Entry 7AG8 (electron microscopy, 2.68 A resolution); this record covers chains A and B.

[Chain A (and B)]
Name: Catalase-peroxidase
Organism: Mycobacterium tuberculosis
Notes: EC 1.11.1.21; chain B of this document is another copy of the same molecule, construct and numbering; everything in this record applies to it too
UniProtKB: A0A0D5ZBI4 (A0A0D5ZBI4_MYCTX); residue numbers follow UniProt; this construct covers 1-740
Amino-acid sequence (740 residues; row label = number of the first residue in the row):
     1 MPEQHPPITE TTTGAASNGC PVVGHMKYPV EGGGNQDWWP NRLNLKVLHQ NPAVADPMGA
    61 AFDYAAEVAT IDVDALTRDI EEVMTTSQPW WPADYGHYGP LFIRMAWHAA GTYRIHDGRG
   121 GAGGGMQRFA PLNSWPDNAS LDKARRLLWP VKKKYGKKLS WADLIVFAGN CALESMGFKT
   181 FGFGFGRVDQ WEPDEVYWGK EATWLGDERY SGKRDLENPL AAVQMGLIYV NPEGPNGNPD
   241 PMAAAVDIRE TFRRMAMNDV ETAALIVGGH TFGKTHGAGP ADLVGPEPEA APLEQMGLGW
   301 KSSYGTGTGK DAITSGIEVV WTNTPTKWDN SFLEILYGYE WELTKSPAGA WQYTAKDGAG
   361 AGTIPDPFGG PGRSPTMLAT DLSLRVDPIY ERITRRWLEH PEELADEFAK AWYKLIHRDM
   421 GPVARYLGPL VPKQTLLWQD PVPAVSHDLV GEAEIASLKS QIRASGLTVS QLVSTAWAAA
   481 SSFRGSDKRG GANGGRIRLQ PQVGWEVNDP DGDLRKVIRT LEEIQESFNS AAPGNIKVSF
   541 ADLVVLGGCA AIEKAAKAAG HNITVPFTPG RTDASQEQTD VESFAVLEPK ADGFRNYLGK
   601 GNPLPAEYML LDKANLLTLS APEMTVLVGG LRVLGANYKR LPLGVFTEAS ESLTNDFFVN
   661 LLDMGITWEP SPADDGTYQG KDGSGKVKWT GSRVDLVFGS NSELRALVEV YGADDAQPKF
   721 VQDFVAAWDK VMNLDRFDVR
Disordered / not traced: 1-23, 206-220 (chain B: 1-25)
Metal / ion sites: heme Fe near His-270 (its only coordinating residue here)
Ligand contacts: heme (HEM): Pro-100, Leu-101, Ile-103, Arg-104, Trp-107, Val-230, Pro-232, Ile-248, Phe-252, Leu-265, Ile-266, Gly-269, His-270, Phe-272, Gly-273, Lys-274, Thr-275, His-276, Thr-314, Ser-315, Ile-317, Trp-321, Leu-378, Thr-380, Phe-408, Trp-412
What the authors report for this chain:
  - heme coordination: His-270
  - contacts within the chain: Trp-107/Tyr-229, Tyr-229/Met-255
  - catalytic residues: Trp-107 (proposed by the authors, not directly observed)
  - conformationally variable residues (order/disorder transition): Gly-206 to Ala-221
  - binding site for heme: Arg-104, Trp-107, His-270, Ser-315, Trp-321

[Chain A / chain B interface]
Contacting residue pairs - 166 pairs, chain A then chain B:
  His-25(A) with Lys-200(B); Ala-202(B)
  Met-26(A) with Tyr-197(B); Gly-199(B); Lys-200(B); Glu-201(B); Ala-202(B), hydrophobic
  Lys-27(A) with Pro-40(B); Asn-41(B); Tyr-197(B)
  Tyr-28(A) with Tyr-197(B), hydrophobic; Pro-219(B); Pro-603(B); Leu-604(B), hydrophobic
  Pro-29(A) with Asn-44(B), hydrogen bond (backbone-side chain); Val-47(B); Glu-195(B); Val-196(B); Tyr-197(B)
  Val-30(A) with Asn-44(B), hydrogen bond (backbone-backbone); Leu-604(B), hydrophobic; Tyr-608(B); Leu-611(B), hydrophobic
  Glu-31(A) with Gln-36(B); Pro-40(B); Arg-42(B); Leu-604(B); Tyr-608(B)
  Gly-32(A) with Gln-36(B); Asn-44(B)
  Gly-34(A) with Glu-195(B)
  Asn-35(A) with Ala-130(B); Pro-131(B); Pro-193(B); Glu-195(B), hydrogen bond
  Gln-36(A) with Gly-32(B)
  Trp-38(A) with Glu-201(B); Ala-202(B); Trp-204(B), hydrophobic; Met-225(B), hydrophobic
  Trp-39(A) with Pro-131(B); Ser-134(B); Trp-204(B), hydrophobic; Glu-287(B), hydrogen bond; Glu-289(B)
  Pro-40(A) with Gly-32(B)
  Asn-41(A) with Tyr-28(B)
  Arg-42(A) with Glu-31(B); Glu-289(B), salt bridge
  Leu-43(A) with Glu-31(B)
  Asn-44(A) with Val-30(B); Glu-31(B), hydrogen bond (backbone-backbone)
  Val-47(A) with Val-30(B), hydrophobic
  His-49(A) with His-49(B); Pro-52(B); Val-54(B); Glu-192(B), salt bridge
  Pro-52(A) with His-49(B)
  Val-54(A) with His-49(B); Ser-620(B)
  Ala-55(A) with Pro-622(B)
  Pro-57(A) with Pro-622(B), hydrophobic; Leu-707(B), hydrophobic; Val-710(B), hydrophobic; Tyr-711(B); Lys-719(B), hydrogen bond (backbone-side chain); Asp-723(B)
  Met-58(A) with Val-710(B), hydrophobic
  Trp-90(A) with Met-664(B)
  Arg-128(A) with Ser-702(B); Ala-706(B)
  Phe-129(A) with Ser-702(B)
  Ala-130(A) with Asn-35(B); Trp-39(B); Arg-42(B); Ser-702(B)
  Pro-131(A) with Asn-35(B)
  Asn-133(A) with Ser-702(B)
  Ser-134(A) with Trp-39(B)
  Arg-146(A) with Met-664(B); Arg-705(B)
  Trp-149(A) with Leu-662(B), hydrophobic; Glu-709(B); Gly-712(B)
  Lys-153(A) with Ala-713(B); Asp-714(B), hydrogen bond (backbone-backbone)
  Lys-154(A) with Asp-714(B)
  Gly-156(A) with Ala-713(B)
  Trp-161(A) with Glu-709(B), hydrogen bond
  Trp-191(A) with Ala-706(B); Val-710(B), hydrophobic
  Glu-192(A) with His-49(B), salt bridge
  Pro-193(A) with Glu-703(B)
  Glu-195(A) with Val-30(B)
  Val-196(A) with Val-30(B)
  Tyr-197(A) with Pro-29(B), hydrophobic
  Gly-199(A) with Lys-27(B)
  Lys-200(A) with Met-26(B); Lys-27(B)
  Ala-202(A) with Met-26(B); Lys-27(B); Trp-38(B)
  Thr-203(A) with Trp-38(B)
  Trp-204(A) with Trp-38(B); Trp-39(B), hydrophobic
  Glu-287(A) with Trp-39(B), hydrogen bond
  Glu-289(A) with Trp-39(B); Arg-42(B), salt bridge; Ser-702(B), hydrogen bond
  Leu-293(A) with Tyr-678(B); Arg-693(B); Ser-700(B)
  Glu-294(A) with Trp-668(B); Glu-669(B); Pro-670(B); Tyr-678(B)
  Met-296(A) with Leu-661(B); Trp-668(B); Gly-699(B); Ser-700(B); Arg-705(B)
  Gly-297(A) with Ser-700(B)
  Leu-298(A) with Met-664(B), hydrophobic
  Leu-604(A) with Pro-29(B), hydrophobic; Glu-31(B)
  Glu-607(A) with Leu-293(B)
  Tyr-608(A) with Glu-31(B)
  Ser-620(A) with Val-54(B)
  Pro-622(A) with Val-54(B); Pro-57(B), hydrophobic
  Val-659(A) with Lys-153(B)
  Leu-662(A) with Trp-149(B), hydrophobic
  Met-664(A) with Trp-90(B), hydrophobic; Arg-146(B), hydrogen bond
  Trp-668(A) with Glu-294(B); Met-296(B)
  Pro-670(A) with Glu-294(B)
  Tyr-678(A) with Glu-294(B)
  Arg-693(A) with Leu-293(B)
  Leu-696(A) with Met-296(B), hydrophobic
  Gly-699(A) with Met-296(B); Gly-297(B)
  Ser-700(A) with Leu-293(B); Gly-297(B)
  Ser-702(A) with Arg-128(B); Phe-129(B); Glu-289(B), hydrogen bond
  Glu-703(A) with Phe-129(B); Pro-193(B)
  Arg-705(A) with Arg-146(B); Met-296(B)
  Ala-706(A) with Arg-128(B); Trp-191(B)
  Leu-707(A) with Pro-57(B), hydrophobic
  Glu-709(A) with Trp-149(B); Trp-161(B), hydrogen bond
  Val-710(A) with Trp-191(B), hydrophobic
  Tyr-711(A) with Pro-57(B)
  Gly-712(A) with Trp-149(B); Lys-153(B), hydrogen bond (backbone-side chain)
  Ala-713(A) with Lys-153(B); Gly-156(B)
  Asp-714(A) with Lys-153(B), salt bridge; Lys-154(B)
  Asp-715(A) with Lys-154(B)
  Lys-719(A) with Pro-57(B), hydrogen bond (side chain-backbone)
Also at the interface, not in a pair above, chain A (93 interface residues in all): Gly-24, Gly-33, Lys-46, Asp-56, Ala-290, Gln-295, Glu-669, Val-697, Asp-723
Also at the interface, not in a pair above, chain B (93 interface residues in all): Leu-43, Ala-55, Asp-56, Met-58, Asn-133, Lys-152, Thr-203, Glu-208, Ala-290, Pro-292, Leu-298, Asp-612, Leu-696

[Summary]
Chain A and chain B each contribute 93 residues to their interface, with 15 hydrogen bonds and 5 salt bridges.
Polar contacts include Arg-42(A)/Glu-289(B), His-49(A)/Glu-192(B) and Asp-714(A)/Lys-153(B). Chain A binds
heme. The paper reports the catalytic residue Trp-107(A); a binding site for heme at Arg-104(A), Trp-107(A)
and His-270(A) among others.
Both chains are Catalase-peroxidase (Mycobacterium tuberculosis). Entry 7AG8 (Cryo-EM structure of wild-type
KatG from M. tuberculosis) was determined by electron microscopy, deposited together with 7A2I, 7A7A, 7A7C,
7A8Z and 7AA3.
